Entry 8JNE (electron microscopy, 4.68 A resolution (low resolution: residue-level contacts below are approximate; hydrogen-bond / salt-bridge calls are withheld)); this record covers chains E and I of the 20 polymer chains in the assembly.

== Chain E ==
Molecule: Histone H3.1
From: Homo sapiens
UniProt: P68431 (H31_HUMAN); residues 0-135 here correspond to UniProt positions 1-136 (UniProt number = residue number + 1)
Amino-acid sequence (139 residues; numbered -3 to 135; the number before each row is that of its first residue; numbers below 1 keep their minus sign (Gly-3 is residue -3)):
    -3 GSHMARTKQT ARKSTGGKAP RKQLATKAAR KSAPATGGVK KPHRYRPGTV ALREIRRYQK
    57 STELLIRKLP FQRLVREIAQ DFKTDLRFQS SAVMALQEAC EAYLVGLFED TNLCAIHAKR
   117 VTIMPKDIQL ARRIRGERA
Disordered / not traced: -3 to 35, 135
Differences from the reference sequence: expression tag (-3 to -1)
Swiss-Prot annotation at these positions:
  - modified residue: Arg2 (Asymmetric dimethylarginine), Thr3 (Phosphothreonine), Lys4 (Allysine), Gln5 (5-glutamyl dopamine), Thr6 (Phosphothreonine), Arg8 (Citrulline), Lys9 (N6,N6,N6-trimethyllysine), Ser10 (ADP-ribosylserine), Thr11 (Phosphothreonine), Lys14 (N6-(2-hydroxyisobutyryl)lysine), Arg17 (Asymmetric dimethylarginine), Lys18 (N6-(2-hydroxyisobutyryl)lysine), Lys23 (N6-(2-hydroxyisobutyryl)lysine), Arg26 (Citrulline), Lys27 (N6,N6,N6-trimethyllysine), Ser28 (ADP-ribosylserine), Lys36 (N6,N6,N6-trimethyllysine), Lys37 (N6-methyllysine), Tyr41 (Phosphotyrosine), Lys56 (N6,N6,N6-trimethyllysine) and 8 more in UniProt
  - lipidation: Lys18 (N6-decanoyllysine)

== Chain I ==
Molecule: 156-nt DNA strand
From: synthetic construct
Sequence (156 nucleotides; each row starts with the number of its first residue):
     1 ATCAGAATCC CGGTGCCGAG GCCGCTCAAT TGGTCGTAGA CAGCTCTAGC ACCGCTTAAA
    61 CGCACGTACG CGCTGTCCCC CGCGTTTTAA CCGCCAAGGG GATTACACCC AAGACACCAG
   121 GCACGAGACA GAAAAAAACA ACGAAAACGG CCACCA

== How chain E and chain I interact ==
Contacting residue pairs (24; chain E residue first):
  His39(E) - DG143(I)
  Arg40(E) - DA144(I)
  Tyr41(E) - DC142(I)
  Tyr41(E) - DG143(I)
  Arg42(E) - DG143(I)
  Arg63(E) - DA59(I)
  Arg63(E) - DA60(I)
  Arg72(E) - DG49(I)
  Arg72(E) - DC50(I)
  Leu82(E) - DC50(I)
  Arg83(E) - DG49(I)
  Arg83(E) - DC50(I)
  Phe84(E) - DG49(I)
  Phe84(E) - DC50(I)
  Gln85(E) - DG49(I)
  Ser86(E) - DG49(I)
  Lys115(E) - DG70(I)
  Arg116(E) - DG70(I)
  Arg116(E) - DC71(I)
  Val117(E) - DG70(I)
  Thr118(E) - DC69(I)
  Thr118(E) - DG70(I)
  Met120(E) - DG70(I)
  Met120(E) - DC71(I)
Interface residues without a listed pair, chain E (19 interface residues in all): Pro43, Thr45, Lys122
Interface residues without a listed pair, chain I (11 interface residues in all): DA68

== Summary ==
19 residues of chain E and 11 residues of chain I are in contact.
Here chain E is Histone H3.1 (Homo sapiens) and chain I is a 156-nt DNA strand (synthetic construct). Entry
8JNE (The cryo-EM structure of the decameric RAD51 ring bound to the nucleosome without the linker DNA ...)
was determined by electron microscopy, deposited together with 8JND, 8JNF, 8XBT, 8XBU and 8XBW.
